Entry 6N30 (electron microscopy, 3.20 A resolution); this record covers chains b2 and a of the 22 polymer chains in the assembly.

# Chain b2
Protein: Bacillus PS3 ATP synthase subunit b
From: Bacillus sp. PS3
Sequence (168 residues; each row starts with the number of its first residue; note: 459 numbers in that range are skipped by the numbering (no residue carries them; nothing is unmodelled there); X marks 17 residues of unknown identity (built as UNK)):
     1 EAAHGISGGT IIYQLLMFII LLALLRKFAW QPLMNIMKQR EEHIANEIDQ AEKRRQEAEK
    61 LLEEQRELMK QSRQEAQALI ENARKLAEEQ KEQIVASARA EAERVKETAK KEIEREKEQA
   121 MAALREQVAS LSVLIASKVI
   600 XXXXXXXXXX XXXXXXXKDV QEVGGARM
Disordered / not traced: 1-6, 617-627

# Chain a
Protein: Bacillus PS3 ATP synthase subunit a
From: Bacillus sp. PS3
Sequence (237 residues; numbered 1 to 237; the number before each row is that of its first residue):
     1 MEHKAPLVEF LGLTFNLSDM LMITITCLIV FIIAVAATRS LQLRPTGMQN FMEWVFDFVR
    61 GIINSTMDWQ TGGRFLTLGV TLIMYVFVAN MLGLPFSVHV NGELWWKSPT ADATVTLTLA
   121 VMVVALTHYY GVKMKGASDY LRDYTRPVAW LFPLKIIEEF ANTLTLGLRL FGNIYAGEIL
   181 LGLLASLGTH YGVLGAVGAA IPMMVWQAFS IFVGTIQAFI FTMLTMVYMA HKVSHDH
Disordered / not traced: 1-5, 132-151, 192-197, 235-237
From the paper describing this entry:
  - catalytic residues: Arg-169 (proposed by the authors, not directly observed)

# Interface between chain b2 and chain a
Pairs across the interface (44; chain b2 residue first):
  Gly-8(b2) / Thr-14(a)
  Gly-9(b2) / Thr-14(a)  hydrogen bond (backbone-backbone)
  Gly-9(b2) / Phe-15(a)
  Gly-9(b2) / Asn-16(a)
  Thr-10(b2) / Thr-14(a)
  Thr-10(b2) / Phe-15(a)
  Thr-10(b2) / Asn-16(a)
  Ile-11(b2) / Thr-114(a)
  Tyr-13(b2) / Met-20(a)  hydrophobic
  Tyr-13(b2) / Thr-24(a)
  Gln-14(b2) / Ile-23(a)
  Gln-14(b2) / Val-115(a)
  Met-17(b2) / Ile-23(a)  hydrophobic
  Met-17(b2) / Thr-24(a)
  Phe-18(b2) / Tyr-85(a)  hydrophobic
  Phe-18(b2) / Met-122(a)  hydrophobic
  Leu-21(b2) / Cys-27(a)  hydrophobic
  Leu-22(b2) / Thr-81(a)
  Leu-24(b2) / Phe-31(a)  hydrophobic
  Leu-25(b2) / Val-30(a)  hydrophobic
  Leu-25(b2) / Phe-31(a)  hydrophobic
  Leu-25(b2) / Ala-34(a)  hydrophobic
  Leu-25(b2) / Thr-81(a)
  Arg-26(b2) / Thr-77(a)
  Phe-28(b2) / Phe-31(a)  hydrophobic
  Phe-28(b2) / Val-35(a)
  Ala-29(b2) / Ala-34(a)  hydrophobic
  Ala-29(b2) / Val-35(a)
  Ala-29(b2) / Thr-38(a)  hydrogen bond (backbone-side chain)
  Trp-30(b2) / Ala-34(a)
  Trp-30(b2) / Thr-38(a)
  Trp-30(b2) / Thr-81(a)
  Leu-33(b2) / Thr-38(a)
  Leu-33(b2) / Gln-49(a)
  Leu-33(b2) / Met-52(a)  hydrophobic
  Met-34(b2) / Phe-56(a)  hydrophobic
  Ile-36(b2) / Ser-40(a)
  Ile-36(b2) / Leu-41(a)  hydrophobic
  Ile-36(b2) / Gln-42(a)
  Ile-36(b2) / Gln-49(a)
  Gln-39(b2) / Leu-43(a)
  Arg-40(b2) / Leu-43(a)  hydrogen bond (side chain-backbone)
  Arg-40(b2) / Pro-45(a)
  Arg-40(b2) / Gln-49(a)
Interface residues without a listed pair, chain b2 (24 interface residues in all): Leu-15, Met-37, His-43
Interface residues without a listed pair, chain a (37 interface residues in all): Leu-17, Asp-19, Leu-28, Ile-33, Ala-37, Arg-44, Glu-53, Leu-78, Val-80, Met-84, Thr-118

# Summary
The interface between chain b2 and chain a involves 24 residues on one side and 37 on the other, with 3
hydrogen bonds. Among the polar pairs are Ala-29(b2)/Thr-38(a), Arg-40(b2)/Leu-43(a) and Gly-9(b2)/Thr-14(a).
From the paper: the catalytic residue Arg-169(a).
Here chain b2 is Bacillus PS3 ATP synthase subunit b and chain a is Bacillus PS3 ATP synthase subunit a, both
from Bacillus sp. PS3. Entry 6N30 (Bacillus PS3 ATP synthase class 3) was determined by electron microscopy
(same publication as 6N2D, 6N2Y and 6N2Z).
